Entry 9BS4 (X-ray diffraction, 2.40 A resolution); this record covers chains A and C of the 4 polymer chains in the assembly.

[Chain A]
Name: DNA ligase 1
From: Homo sapiens
Notes: EC 6.5.1.1
UniProtKB: P18858 (DNLI1_HUMAN); residues 261-904 here = UniProt positions 261-904
Sequence (644 residues; each row starts with the number of its first residue):
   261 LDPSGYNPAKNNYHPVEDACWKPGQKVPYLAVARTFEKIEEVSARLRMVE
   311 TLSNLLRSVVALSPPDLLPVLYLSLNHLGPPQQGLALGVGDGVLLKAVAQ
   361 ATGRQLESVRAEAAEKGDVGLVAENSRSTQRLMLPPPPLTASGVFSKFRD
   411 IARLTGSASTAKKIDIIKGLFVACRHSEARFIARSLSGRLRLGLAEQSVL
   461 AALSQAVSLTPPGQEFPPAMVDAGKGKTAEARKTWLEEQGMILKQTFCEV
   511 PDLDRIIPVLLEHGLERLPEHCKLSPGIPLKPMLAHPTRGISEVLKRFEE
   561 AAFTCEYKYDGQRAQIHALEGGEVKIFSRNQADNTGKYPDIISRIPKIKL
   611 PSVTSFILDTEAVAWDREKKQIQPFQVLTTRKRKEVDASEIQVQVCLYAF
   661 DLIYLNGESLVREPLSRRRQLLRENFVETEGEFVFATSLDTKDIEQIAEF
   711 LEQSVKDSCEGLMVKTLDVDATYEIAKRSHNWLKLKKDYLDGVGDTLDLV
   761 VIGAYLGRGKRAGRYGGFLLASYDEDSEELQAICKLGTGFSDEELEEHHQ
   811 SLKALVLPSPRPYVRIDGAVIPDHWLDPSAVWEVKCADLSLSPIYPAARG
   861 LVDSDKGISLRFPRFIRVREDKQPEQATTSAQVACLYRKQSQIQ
Unresolved in the structure: 261, 388-394, 750-754, 901-904
Construct notes: engineered mutation Ala-346 (Glu in P18858), Ala-592 (Glu in P18858)
Covalently attached groups: adenosine monophosphate (AMP) linked to Lys-568
Small-molecule neighbours: adenosine monophosphate (AMP): Leu-544, Glu-566, Tyr-567, Tyr-569, Arg-573, Arg-589, Glu-621, Phe-660, Ala-696, Glu-720, Met-723, Lys-725, Trp-742, Lys-744, Lys-746
Reported in the primary citation:
  - binding site for adenosine monophosphate: Lys-568
  - conformationally variable residues (loop rearrangement): Val-729 to Trp-742
  - mutagenesis - R738A (6-fold): increased catalytic activity on 5'-rG:C
  - mutagenesis - R738A: decreased catalytic activity on 3'-dG:C
  - mutagenesis - F635A, F872A: decreased catalytic activity on 3'-rG:C
  - mutagenesis - F635A: decreased catalytic activity on 5'-rG:C
  - disease-associated variants - P529L, R641L: decreased catalytic activity on 3'-rG:C
  - disease-associated variants - R771W: unchanged catalytic activity on 3'-rG:C
  - disease-associated variants - R641L (80-fold), R771W (80-fold): decreased catalytic activity on 5'-rG:C
  - disease-associated variants - P529L: unchanged catalytic activity on 3'-dG:C
  - disease-associated variants - R641L, R771W: decreased catalytic activity on 3'-dG:C

[Chain C]
Molecule: 7-nt DNA/RNA hybrid strand
Sequence (7 nucleotides; row label = number of the first residue in the row):
     1 GTCGGAC

[Chain A / chain C interface]
Pairs across the interface (12):
  Ala-304(A) / DC7(C)  phosphate contact
  Arg-305(A) / DC7(C)  hydrogen bond to the phosphate
  Arg-589(A) / G1(C)  salt bridge to the phosphate
  Arg-738(A) / G1(C)  salt bridge to the phosphate
  Lys-744(A) / G1(C)  salt bridge to the phosphate
  Lys-746(A) / G1(C)  phosphate contact
  Lys-746(A) / DT2(C)  salt bridge to the phosphate
  Thr-798(A) / DC3(C)  sugar contact
  Thr-798(A) / DG4(C)  phosphate contact
  Gly-799(A) / DG4(C)  hydrogen bond to the phosphate
  Phe-872(A) / G1(C)  sugar contact
  Phe-872(A) / DT2(C)  sugar contact
Also at the interface, not in a pair above, chain A (14 interface residues in all): Ser-303, Leu-544, Ala-545, Phe-800, Arg-874

[In short]
Chain A and chain C form an interface of 14 and 5 residues respectively, with 2 hydrogen bonds and 4 salt
bridges. Polar contacts include Arg-305(A)/DC7(C), Gly-799(A)/DG4(C) and Arg-589(A)/G1(C). The paper reports a
binding site for adenosine monophosphate at Lys-568(A); F635A, F872A and P529L of chain A, among others,
reduce catalytic activity on 3'-rG:C; 6 substitutions were tested in all.
Here chain A is DNA ligase 1 (Homo sapiens) and chain C is a 7-nt DNA/RNA hybrid strand. Entry 9BS4 (DNA
Ligase 1 E346A/E592A double mutant with 5'-rG:C) was determined by X-ray diffraction together with 9BS3 from
the same study.
